4QWD - chains A and C of the 3 polymer chains in the assembly; structure by X-ray diffraction, 2.05 A resolution.

[Chain A]
Protein: DNA polymerase IV
Source organism: Sulfolobus solfataricus
Notes: EC 2.7.7.7; fragment: Dpo4
Reference sequence: Q97W02 (DPO4_SULSO); numbering as in UniProt (aligned over 1-341)
Amino-acid sequence (349 residues; each row starts with the number of its first residue):
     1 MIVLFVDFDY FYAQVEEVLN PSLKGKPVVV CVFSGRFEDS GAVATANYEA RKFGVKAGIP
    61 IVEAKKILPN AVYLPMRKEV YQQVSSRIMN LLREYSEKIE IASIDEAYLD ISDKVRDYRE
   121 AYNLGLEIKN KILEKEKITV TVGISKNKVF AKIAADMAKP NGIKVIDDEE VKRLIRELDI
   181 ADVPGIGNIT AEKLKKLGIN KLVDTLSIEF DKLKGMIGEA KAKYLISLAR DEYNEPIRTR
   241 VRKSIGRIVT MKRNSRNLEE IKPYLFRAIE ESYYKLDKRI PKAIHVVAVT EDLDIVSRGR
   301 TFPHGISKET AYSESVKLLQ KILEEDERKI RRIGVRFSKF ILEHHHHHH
Unresolved in the structure: 342-349
Construct notes: expression tag (342-349)
Metal / ion sites: Ca2+ site 1: Asp-7, Asp-105, Glu-106 (together with 3TT); Ca2+ site 2: Asp-7, Phe-8, Asp-105 (together with 3TT); Ca2+ site 3 near Glu-127 (its only coordinating residue here); Ca2+ site 4: Ala-181, Ile-186
Residues lining bound ligands: 3TT ([[[[(2R,5S)-5-(4-azanyl-2-oxidanylidene-pyrimidin-1-yl)-1,3-oxathiolan-2-yl]methoxy-oxidanyl-phosphoryl]oxy-oxidanyl-phosphoryl]amino]phosphonic acid): Asp-7, Phe-8, Asp-9, Tyr-10, Phe-11, Tyr-12, Ala-44, Thr-45, Ala-46, Arg-51, Ala-57, Gly-58, Ile-104, Asp-105, Lys-159
Swiss-Prot annotation at these positions:
  - active site: Glu-106
  - binding site (Mg(2+)): Asp-7, Asp-105
  - site: Tyr-12 (Substrate discrimination)
  - mutagenesis: Asp-105 to Glu-106 (Loss of function)
What the authors report for this chain:
  - binding site for 3TT: Tyr-12

[Chain C]
Molecule: 13-nt DNA strand
Sequence (13 nucleotides; each row starts with the number of its first residue):
     1 GGCTACAGGA CTC

[Chain A / chain C interface]
Residue-residue contacts (24; chain A residue first):
  Ser-103(A) / DC13(C)  phosphate contact
  Asp-105(A) / DC13(C)  phosphate contact
  Glu-106(A) / DC13(C)  sugar contact
  Lys-152(A) / DC13(C)  salt bridge to the phosphate
  Pro-184(A) / DT12(C)  phosphate contact
  Gly-185(A) / DC11(C)  phosphate contact
  Gly-185(A) / DT12(C)  hydrogen bond to the phosphate
  Ile-186(A) / DC11(C)  phosphate contact
  Ile-186(A) / DT12(C)  phosphate contact
  Gly-187(A) / DC11(C)  hydrogen bond to the phosphate
  Asn-188(A) / DC11(C)  phosphate contact
  Ile-189(A) / DA10(C)  phosphate contact
  Ile-189(A) / DC11(C)  phosphate contact
  Thr-190(A) / DA10(C)  hydrogen bond to the phosphate
  Thr-190(A) / DC11(C)  hydrogen bond to the phosphate
  Val-296(A) / DG8(C)  phosphate contact
  Ser-297(A) / DA7(C)  sugar contact
  Ser-297(A) / DG8(C)  hydrogen bond to the phosphate
  Arg-298(A) / DA7(C)  phosphate contact
  Arg-298(A) / DG8(C)  salt bridge to the phosphate
  Gly-299(A) / DA7(C)  hydrogen bond to the phosphate
  Arg-300(A) / DC6(C)  phosphate contact
  Thr-301(A) / DC6(C)  hydrogen bond to the phosphate
  Lys-339(A) / DC6(C)  salt bridge to the phosphate
Interface residues without a listed pair, chain A (23 interface residues in all): Val-183, Ala-191, Lys-221, Asp-294, Ile-295
Interface residues without a listed pair, chain C (8 interface residues in all): DG9

[Overview]
23 residues of chain A and 8 residues of chain C are in contact; the contacts include 7 hydrogen bonds and 3
salt bridges. Among the polar pairs are Gly-185(A)/DT12(C), Gly-187(A)/DC11(C) and Thr-190(A)/DA10(C). Bound
to chain A: compound 3TT. From the paper: a binding site for 3TT at Tyr-12(A).
Here chain A is DNA polymerase IV (Sulfolobus solfataricus) and chain C is a 13-nt DNA strand. Entry 4QWD
(TERNARY CRYSTAL STRUCTURES of A Y-FAMILY DNA POLYMERASE DPO4 FROM SULFOLOBUS SOLFATARICUS IN COMPLEX WITH DNA
...) was determined by X-ray diffraction together with 4QW8, 4QW9, 4QWA, 4QWB, 4QWC and 4QWE from the same
study.
